Entry 5HJD (X-ray diffraction, 2.81 A resolution); this record covers chains A and B of the 8 polymer chains in the assembly.

== Chain A ==
Molecule: Protein AF-9
Organism: Homo sapiens
Notes: fragment: YEATS domain
UniProtKB: P42568 (AF9_HUMAN); numbering as in UniProt (aligned over 1-138)
Amino-acid sequence (140 residues; numbered -1 to 138; the number before each row is that of its first residue; numbers below 1 keep their minus sign (Ser-1 is residue -1)):
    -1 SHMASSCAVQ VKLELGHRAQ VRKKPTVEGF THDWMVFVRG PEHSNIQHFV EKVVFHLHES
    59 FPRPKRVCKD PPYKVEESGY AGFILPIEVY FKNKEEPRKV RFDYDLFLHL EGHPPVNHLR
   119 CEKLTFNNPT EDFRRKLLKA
Unresolved in the structure: -1 to 0
Differences from the reference sequence: expression tag (-1 to 0)
Metal / ion sites: Cu ion near His107 (its only coordinating residue here)
Swiss-Prot annotation at these positions:
  - region (Histone H3K9cr binding): Tyr78 to Gly80, Leu106 to Leu108
  - site (Histone H3K9cr binding): Ser58, Asp103
What the authors report for this chain:
  - mutagenesis - F28A, H56A, S58A, G77A: decreased binding to peptide of Histone H3.1 (chain B)
  - specificity-determining residues: Phe59
  - mutagenesis - F59A: abolished binding to H3K9cr or H3K18cr

== Chain B ==
Molecule: peptide of Histone H3.1
UniProtKB: P68431 (H31_HUMAN); residues 14-20 here correspond to UniProt positions 15-21 (UniProt number = residue number + 1)
Amino-acid sequence (7 residues; numbered 14 to 20; the number before each row is that of its first residue):
    14 KAPRKQL
Modified residues: Lys18 (N-6-crotonyl-L-lysine; KCR)
Swiss-Prot annotation at these positions:
  - modified residue: Lys14 (N6-(2-hydroxyisobutyryl)lysine), Arg17 (Asymmetric dimethylarginine)

== Chain A / chain B interface ==
Contacting residue pairs (21):
  Phe28(A) with Lys18(B)
  His56(A) with Lys18(B); Gln19(B), hydrogen bond (side chain-backbone)
  Glu57(A) with Gln19(B)
  Ser58(A) with Lys18(B)
  Phe59(A) with Lys18(B)
  Gly77(A) with Lys18(B)
  Tyr78(A) with Pro16(B); Lys18(B)
  Ala79(A) with Pro16(B); Arg17(B); Lys18(B)
  Gly80(A) with Pro16(B), hydrogen bond (backbone-backbone); Arg17(B); Lys18(B), hydrogen bond (backbone-backbone)
  Phe81(A) with Arg17(B)
  Asp103(A) with Arg17(B), salt bridge
  Leu104(A) with Arg17(B)
  Phe105(A) with Arg17(B)
  Leu106(A) with Ala15(B)
  Leu108(A) with Lys14(B)
Other interface residues (no listed pair), chain A (17 interface residues in all): Ser76, Ile82
Interface features reported in the paper:
  - residue pairs: Asp103(A)-Arg17(B)
  - interface residues, chain A: Phe59(A), Tyr78(A)
  - hot spots on chain A (mutagenesis) - S58A, F59A, Y78A: decreased binding to peptide of Histone H3.1 (chain B)

== In short ==
17 residues of chain A face 6 of chain B across their interface; the contacts include 3 hydrogen bonds and 1
salt bridge. Polar pairs include Asp103(A)-Arg17(B), His56(A)-Gln19(B) and Gly80(A)-Pro16(B). The paper
describes a contact between Asp103(A) and Arg17(B). From the paper: F28A, H56A and S58A of chain A, among
others, reduce binding to peptide of Histone H3.1 (chain B); interface residues Phe59(A) and Tyr78(A); 6
substitutions were tested in all.
Chain A is Protein AF-9 (Homo sapiens) and chain B is peptide of Histone H3.1; the structure, AF9 YEATS in
complex with histone H3 Crotonylation at K18, was determined by X-ray diffraction (same publication as 5HJB
and 5HJC).
